Entry 8P3P (electron microscopy, 2.50 A resolution); this record covers chains H and F of the 8 polymer chains in the assembly.

== Chain H (and F) ==
Protein: ECA polysaccharide chain length modulation protein
Source organism: Escherichia coli K-12
Notes: chain F of this document is another copy of the same molecule, construct and numbering; everything in this record applies to it too
UniProt: P0AG00 (WZZE_ECOLI); numbering as in UniProt (aligned over 1-348)
Sequence (363 residues; each row starts with the number of its first residue):
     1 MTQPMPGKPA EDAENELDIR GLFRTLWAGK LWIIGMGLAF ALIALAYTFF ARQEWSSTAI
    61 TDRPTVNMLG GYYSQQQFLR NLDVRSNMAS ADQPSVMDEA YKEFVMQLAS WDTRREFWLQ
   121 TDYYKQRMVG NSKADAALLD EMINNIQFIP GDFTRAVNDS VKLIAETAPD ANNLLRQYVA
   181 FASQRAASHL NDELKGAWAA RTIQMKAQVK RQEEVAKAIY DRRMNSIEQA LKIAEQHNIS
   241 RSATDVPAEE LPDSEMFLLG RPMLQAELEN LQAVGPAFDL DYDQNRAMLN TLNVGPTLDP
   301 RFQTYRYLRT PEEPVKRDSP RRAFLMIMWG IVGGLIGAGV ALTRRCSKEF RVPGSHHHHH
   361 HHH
Unresolved in the structure: 1-16, 349-363
Differences from the reference sequence: conflict E267 (Arg in P0AG00); expression tag (349-363)

== Interface between chain H and chain F ==
Residue-residue contacts (56):
  N87(H) with N81(F), hydrogen bond
  M88(H) with R85(F)
  E103(H) with R306(F), salt bridge
  M106(H) with D62(F); R306(F); L308(F), hydrophobic
  S110(H) with L308(F), hydrogen bond (side chain-backbone)
  W111(H) with L308(F), hydrogen bond (backbone-backbone); R309(F)
  D112(H) with L308(F), hydrogen bond (backbone-backbone); R309(F); T310(F), hydrogen bond
  R115(H) with E312(F), salt bridge
  A136(H) with V315(F)
  A137(H) with V315(F), hydrophobic
  H189(H) with T65(F); R306(F), hydrogen bond
  D192(H) with N67(F), hydrogen bond (backbone-side chain)
  E193(H) with T65(F); V66(F), hydrogen bond (side chain-backbone)
  G196(H) with V66(F); N67(F)
  A200(H) with Y73(F), hydrophobic
  Q204(H) with N81(F)
  R211(H) with M288(F); T291(F)
  E214(H) with A287(F); N290(F), hydrogen bond
  V215(H) with L280(F), hydrophobic; D283(F); Q284(F); A287(F), hydrophobic
  I219(H) with L280(F), hydrophobic; D283(F)
  R222(H) with F278(F); D283(F), salt bridge
  S226(H) with V274(F)
  Q229(H) with A273(F)
  I233(H) with E269(F)
  H237(H) with A266(F); E269(F), salt bridge
  I239(H) with M263(F), hydrophobic
  R241(H) with P252(F)
  D253(H) with N270(F); V274(F)
  S254(H) with R223(F), hydrogen bond; N270(F), hydrogen bond (backbone-side chain); L271(F)
  E255(H) with R223(F), salt bridge; N270(F)
  M256(H) with N270(F)
  F257(H) with M263(F); A266(F), hydrophobic; E267(F); N270(F)
  C346(H) with R24(F)
Also at the interface, not in a pair above, chain H (45 interface residues in all): S90, K102, Q107, D140, P150, K195, A197, A218, A230, Q236, T244, S347
Also at the interface, not in a pair above, chain F (43 interface residues in all): R63, Q77, F78, R80, V84, D92, R155, A156, L258, Q265, Y307

== In short ==
45 residues of chain H face 43 of chain F across their interface; the contacts include 11 hydrogen bonds and 5
salt bridges. Among the polar pairs are E103(H)-R306(F), R115(H)-E312(F) and R222(H)-D283(F).
Chain H and chain F are both ECA polysaccharide chain length modulation protein (Escherichia coli K-12); the
structure, Full-length bacterial polysaccharide co-polymerase WzzE mutant R267E from E. coli. C4 symmetry, was
determined by electron microscopy together with 8BHW and 8P3O from the same study.
